3SR2 - chains F and G of the 8 polymer chains in the assembly; structure by X-ray diffraction, 3.97 A resolution.

[Chain F]
Molecule: DNA repair protein XRCC4
From: Homo sapiens
UniProtKB: Q13426 (XRCC4_HUMAN); numbering as in UniProt (aligned over 1-140)
Sequence (145 residues; numbered -4 to 140; the number before each row is that of its first residue; numbers below 1 keep their minus sign (Gly-4 is residue -4)):
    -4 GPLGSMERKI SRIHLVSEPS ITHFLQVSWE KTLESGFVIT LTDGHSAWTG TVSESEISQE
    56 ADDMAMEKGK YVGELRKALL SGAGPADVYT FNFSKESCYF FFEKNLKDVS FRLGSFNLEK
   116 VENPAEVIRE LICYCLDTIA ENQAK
Disordered / not traced: -4 to 0
Sequence notes: expression tag (-4 to 0)

[Chain G]
Molecule: Non-homologous end-joining factor 1
From: Homo sapiens
UniProtKB: Q9H9Q4 (NHEJ1_HUMAN); residue numbers follow UniProt; this construct covers 1-224
Sequence (229 residues; row label = number of the first residue in the row; numbers below 1 keep their minus sign (Gly-4 is residue -4)):
    -4 GPLGSMEELE QGLLMQPWAW LQLAENSLLA KVFITKQGYA LLVSDLQQVW HEQVDTSVVS
    56 QRAKELNKRL TAPPAAFLCH LDNLLRPLLK DAAHPSEATF SCDCVADALI LRVRSELSGL
   116 PFYWNFHCML ASPSLVSQHL IRPLMGMSLA LQCQVRELAT LLHMKDLEIQ DYQESGATLI
   176 RDRLKTEPFE ENSFLEQFMI EKLPEACSIG DGKPFVMNLQ DLYMAVTTQ
Disordered / not traced: -4 to 0, 85-91
Sequence notes: expression tag (-4 to 0)
From the paper describing this entry:
  - disease-associated variants - R57G: abolished binding to XRCC4 (citing earlier work)
  - disease-associated variants - C123R: decreased stability (proposed by the authors, not directly observed)

[Chain F / chain G interface]
Contacting residue pairs (17; chain F residue first):
  Glu55(F) - Arg64(G)  salt bridge
  Asp58(F) - Arg64(G)  salt bridge
  Met59(F) - Arg64(G)
  Met59(F) - Leu115(G)  hydrophobic
  Met59(F) - Pro116(G)
  Met61(F) - Leu115(G)  hydrophobic
  Met61(F) - Pro116(G)
  Lys65(F) - Glu111(G)  salt bridge
  Lys65(F) - Gly114(G)  hydrogen bond (side chain-backbone)
  Val104(F) - Thr66(G)
  Val104(F) - Ala67(G)  hydrophobic
  Ser105(F) - Leu65(G)
  Ser105(F) - Thr66(G)  hydrogen bond (backbone-backbone)
  Phe106(F) - Arg64(G)
  Phe106(F) - Leu65(G)  hydrophobic
  Phe106(F) - Leu115(G)  hydrophobic
  Arg107(F) - Arg64(G)
Other interface residues (no listed pair), chain F (15 interface residues in all): Ala60, Lys99, Asp103, Leu108, Gly109, Ser110
Other interface residues (no listed pair), chain G (10 interface residues in all): Lys63, Pro68
The authors on this interface:
  - residue pairs: Met59(F)-Leu115(G), Met61(F)-Leu115(G), Leu108(F)-Leu115(G)
  - interface residues, chain F: Asp58(F)
  - hot spots on chain G (mutagenesis) - R64E/L65D, L115D: abolished binding to DNA repair protein XRCC4 (chain F)

[In short]
The interface between chain F and chain G involves 15 residues on one side and 10 on the other; the contacts
include 2 hydrogen bonds and 3 salt bridges. Polar contacts include Glu55(F)-Arg64(G), Asp58(F)-Arg64(G) and
Lys65(F)-Glu111(G). The authors report contacts between Met59(F) and Leu115(G), Met61(F) and Leu115(G) and
Leu108(F) and Leu115(G). The paper reports that R64E/L65D and L115D of chain G abolish binding to DNA repair
protein XRCC4 (chain F); the interface residue Asp58(F); 4 substitutions were tested in all.
Chain F is DNA repair protein XRCC4 and chain G is Non-homologous end-joining factor 1, both from Homo
sapiens; the structure, Crystal Structure of Human XLF-XRCC4 Complex, was determined by X-ray diffraction.
